PDB entry 6XBJ | electron microscopy, 3.88 A resolution | chains B and G of the 5 polymer chains in the assembly

[Chain B]
Protein: Guanine nucleotide-binding protein G(I)/G(S)/G(T) subunit beta-1
Source organism: Homo sapiens
UniProtKB: P62873 (GBB1_HUMAN); residues 2-340 here = UniProt positions 2-340
Amino-acid sequence (344 residues; each row starts with the number of its first residue; numbers below 1 keep their minus sign (Pro-3 is residue -3)):
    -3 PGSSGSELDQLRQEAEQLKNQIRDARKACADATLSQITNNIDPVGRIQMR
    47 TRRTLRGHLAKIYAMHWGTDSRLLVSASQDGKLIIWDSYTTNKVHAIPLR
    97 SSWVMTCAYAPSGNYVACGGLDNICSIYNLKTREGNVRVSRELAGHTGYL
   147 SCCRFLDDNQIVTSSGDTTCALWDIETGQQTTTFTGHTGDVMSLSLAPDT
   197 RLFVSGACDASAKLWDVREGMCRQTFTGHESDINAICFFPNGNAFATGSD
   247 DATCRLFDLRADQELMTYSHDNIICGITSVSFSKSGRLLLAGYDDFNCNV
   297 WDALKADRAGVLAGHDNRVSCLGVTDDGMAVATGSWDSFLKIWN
Disordered / not traced: -3 to 4
Construct notes: expression tag (-3 to 1)
Disulfides: Cys121-Cys149

[Chain G]
Protein: Guanine nucleotide-binding protein G(I)/G(S)/G(O) subunit gamma-2
Source organism: Homo sapiens
UniProtKB: P59768 (GBG2_HUMAN); residues 1-71 here = UniProt positions 1-71
Amino-acid sequence (71 residues; row label = number of the first residue in the row):
     1 MASNNTASIAQARKLVEQLKMEANIDRIKVSKAAADLMAYCEAHAKEDPL
    51 LTPVPASENPFREKKFFCAIL
Disordered / not traced: 1-8, 62-71

[Chain B / chain G interface]
Contacting residue pairs (69):
  Asp5(B) with Ile9(G)
  Ile18(B) with Glu22(G); Ala23(G), hydrophobic; Arg27(G)
  Cys25(B) with Ile28(G), hydrogen bond (side chain-backbone); Lys29(G); Val30(G)
  Asp27(B) with Lys29(G); Ser31(G), hydrogen bond
  Ala28(B) with Val30(G); Ser31(G)
  Leu30(B) with Ala34(G), hydrophobic
  Ile33(B) with Ser31(G)
  Val40(B) with Leu51(G), hydrophobic
  Ile43(B) with Leu50(G)
  Met45(B) with Leu50(G), hydrophobic
  Arg49(B) with Pro60(G); Phe61(G)
  Ser84(B) with Phe61(G)
  Tyr85(B) with Pro60(G); Phe61(G), hydrophobic
  Cys218(B) with Gln18(G), hydrogen bond (backbone-side chain)
  Arg219(B) with Glu22(G)
  Gln220(B) with Glu22(G); Ile25(G)
  Phe235(B) with Leu37(G), hydrophobic; Tyr40(G), hydrophobic
  Pro236(B) with Tyr40(G)
  Asn237(B) with Asp36(G); Tyr40(G)
  Ala240(B) with Leu37(G), hydrophobic
  Asp254(B) with Ala33(G)
  Arg256(B) with Arg27(G); Ile28(G); Asp36(G), salt bridge
  Ala257(B) with Ile28(G); Val30(G), hydrophobic
  Asp258(B) with Glu22(G); Arg27(G), salt bridge
  Gln259(B) with Val30(G)
  Leu261(B) with Val30(G), hydrophobic; Leu37(G), hydrophobic
  Ser279(B) with Asp48(G), hydrogen bond; Leu50(G)
  Lys280(B) with Glu47(G), salt bridge; Asp48(G)
  Ser281(B) with Tyr40(G); Cys41(G); His44(G); Asp48(G), hydrogen bond; Leu51(G)
  Arg283(B) with Cys41(G); Leu51(G)
  Leu284(B) with Asp48(G); Leu51(G), hydrophobic
  Leu300(B) with Cys41(G), hydrophobic
  Asp323(B) with Pro49(G)
  Gly324(B) with Pro49(G); Leu50(G)
  Met325(B) with Pro49(G), hydrophobic; Asn59(G); Pro60(G)
  Ala326(B) with Phe61(G), hydrophobic
  Val327(B) with Leu50(G), hydrophobic
  Ile338(B) with Phe61(G), hydrophobic
  Asn340(B) with Pro49(G); Leu50(G); Asn59(G), hydrogen bond; Phe61(G)
Interface residues without a listed pair, chain B (54 interface residues in all): Leu7, Arg8, Glu10, Ala11, Leu14, Ala21, Arg22, Ala24, Ala26, Arg48, Trp63, Met217, Thr221, Asn239, Gly282
Interface residues without a listed pair, chain G (31 interface residues in all): Val16, Leu19, Lys20, Met21, Asp26, Met38

[Summary]
Chain B and chain G form an interface of 54 and 31 residues respectively, with 6 hydrogen bonds and 3 salt
bridges. Among the polar pairs are Arg256(B)-Asp36(G), Asp258(B)-Arg27(G) and Lys280(B)-Glu47(G).
Chain B is Guanine nucleotide-binding protein G(I)/G(S)/G(T) subunit beta-1 and chain G is Guanine
nucleotide-binding protein G(I)/G(S)/G(O) subunit gamma-2, both from Homo sapiens; the structure, Structure of
human SMO-D384R complex with Gi, was determined by electron microscopy together with 6XBK, 6XBL and 6XBM from
the same study.
